4MU0 - chain A; structure by X-ray diffraction, 1.30 A resolution.

== Chain A ==
Molecule: Imidazoleglycerol-phosphate dehydratase 2, chloroplastic
Organism: Arabidopsis thaliana
Notes: EC 4.2.1.19; fragment: short construct
UniProtKB: O23346 (HIS5B_ARATH); residues 4-207 here correspond to UniProt positions 69-272 (UniProt number = residue number + 65)
Amino-acid sequence (205 residues; row label = number of the first residue in the row):
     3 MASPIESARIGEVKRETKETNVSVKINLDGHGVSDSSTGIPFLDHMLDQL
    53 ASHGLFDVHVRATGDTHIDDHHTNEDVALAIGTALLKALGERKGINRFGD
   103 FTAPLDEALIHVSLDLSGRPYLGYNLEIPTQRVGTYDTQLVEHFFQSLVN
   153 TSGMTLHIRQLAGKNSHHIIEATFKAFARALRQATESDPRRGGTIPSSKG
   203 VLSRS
Disordered / not traced: 3-8, 194-207
Differences from the reference sequence: initiating methionine (3)
Metal / ion sites: Mn2+ site 1: His47, His74, His169, Glu173 (together with 1,2,4-triazole); Mn2+ site 2: His73, Glu77, His145, His170 (together with 1,2,4-triazole)
Small-molecule neighbours: 1,2,4-triazole (TRI): His73, His74, Glu77, Leu107, Arg121, His169, His170, Glu173
Reported in the primary citation:
  - catalytic residues: Glu21, Glu77, Asp108, Glu173 (proposed by the authors, not directly observed)
  - Mn2+ coordination: His47, His73, His74, Glu77, His145, His169, His170, Glu173

== Overview ==
Ligands of chain A: 1,2,4-triazole. His47, His74, His169 and Glu173 coordinate Mn2+ site 1. The Mn2+ site 2 is
built by His73, Glu77, His145 and His170. The paper reports catalytic residues Glu21, Glu77 and Asp108 among
others; Mn2+ coordination by His47, His73 and His74 among others.
Chain A is Imidazoleglycerol-phosphate dehydratase 2, chloroplastic (Arabidopsis thaliana); the structure, The
structure of wt A. thaliana IGPD2 in complex with Mn2+ and 1,2,4-triazole at 1.3 A ..., was determined by
X-ray diffraction (same publication as 4QNJ, 4QNK, 4MU1, 4MU3 and 4MU4).
